Entry 8A6F (X-ray diffraction, 1.60 A resolution); this record covers chains A and P.

[Chain A]
Protein: 14-3-3 protein sigma
From: Homo sapiens
Reference sequence: P31947 (1433S_HUMAN); residues 1-231 here = UniProt positions 1-231
Sequence (236 residues; each row starts with the number of its first residue; numbers below 1 keep their minus sign (Gly-4 is residue -4)):
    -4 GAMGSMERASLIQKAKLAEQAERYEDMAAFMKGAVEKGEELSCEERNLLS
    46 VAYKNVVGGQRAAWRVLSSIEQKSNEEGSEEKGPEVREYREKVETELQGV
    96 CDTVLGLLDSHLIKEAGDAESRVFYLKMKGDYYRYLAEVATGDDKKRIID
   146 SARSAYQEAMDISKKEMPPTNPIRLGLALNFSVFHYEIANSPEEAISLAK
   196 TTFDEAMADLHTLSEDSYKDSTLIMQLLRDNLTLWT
Differences from the reference sequence: expression tag (-4 to 0)
Covalent attachments: compound O56 linked to Cys38
Metal / ion sites: Mg2+ site 1: Glu75, Glu161; Mg2+ site 2 near Glu89 (its only coordinating residue here)
Ligand contacts: O56 (1-[4-[4-chloranyl-3-(trifluoromethyl)phenyl]-4-oxidanyl-piperidin-1-yl]-3-[2-(dimethylamino)ethyldisulfanyl]propan-1-one): Arg41, Asn42, Glu115, Phe119, Pro167, Ile168, Asp215, Leu218, Ile219, Leu222
From the paper describing this entry:
  - binding site for O56: Cys38

[Chain P]
Protein: RAF proto-oncogene serine/threonine-protein kinase
Notes: EC 2.7.11.1
Reference sequence: P04049 (RAF1_HUMAN); residue numbers follow UniProt; this construct covers 255-264
Sequence (11 residues; row label = number of the first residue in the row):
   255 QRSTSTPNVHX
Differences from the reference sequence: amidation (265)
Modified positions: Ser259 (phosphoserine; SEP); NH2 (amino group) at position 265
Ligand contacts: O56 (1-[4-[4-chloranyl-3-(trifluoromethyl)phenyl]-4-oxidanyl-piperidin-1-yl]-3-[2-(dimethylamino)ethyldisulfanyl]propan-1-one): Thr260, Pro261, Val263

[How chain A and chain P interact]
Residue-residue contacts - 32 pairs, chain A then chain P:
  Glu14(A) - His264(P)  salt bridge
  Tyr19(A) - His264(P)
  Asn42(A) - Val263(P)  hydrogen bond (side chain-backbone)
  Asn42(A) - NH2_265(P)
  Val46(A) - Asn262(P)
  Val46(A) - Val263(P)
  Val46(A) - His264(P)
  Lys49(A) - Ser259(P)
  Lys49(A) - Thr260(P)
  Lys49(A) - Asn262(P)
  Asn50(A) - Asn262(P)
  Arg56(A) - Ser259(P)
  Arg60(A) - Arg256(P)
  Arg129(A) - Ser259(P)
  Tyr130(A) - Ser259(P)
  Gly171(A) - Thr260(P)  hydrogen bond (backbone-side chain)
  Leu174(A) - Thr258(P)
  Leu174(A) - Ser259(P)
  Leu174(A) - Thr260(P)
  Asn175(A) - Ser259(P)
  Asn175(A) - Thr260(P)  hydrogen bond (side chain-backbone)
  Val178(A) - Ser257(P)
  Val178(A) - Thr258(P)
  Tyr181(A) - Ser257(P)
  Glu182(A) - Arg256(P)
  Glu182(A) - Ser257(P)  hydrogen bond
  Leu222(A) - Thr258(P)
  Leu222(A) - Pro261(P)
  Asn226(A) - Ser257(P)
  Asn226(A) - Thr258(P)  hydrogen bond (side chain-backbone)
  Leu229(A) - Gln255(P)
  Trp230(A) - Ser257(P)  hydrogen bond
Other interface residues (no listed pair), chain A (22 interface residues in all): Ser45, Lys122

[Overview]
22 residues of chain A face 11 of chain P across their interface, with 6 hydrogen bonds and 1 salt bridge.
Polar contacts include Glu14(A)-His264(P), Asn42(A)-Val263(P) and Gly171(A)-Thr260(P). Chain P binds compound
O56. Compound O56 is covalently linked to Cys38(A). The paper reports a binding site for O56 at Cys38(A).
Chain A is 14-3-3 protein sigma (Homo sapiens) and chain P is RAF proto-oncogene serine/threonine-protein
kinase; the structure, Small molecule stabilizer (compound 8) for C-RAF and 14-3-3, was determined by X-ray
diffraction, deposited together with 8A62, 8A65, 8A68, 8A6H, 8ADM, 8AFN and 8AV0.
